Entry 8F2U (electron microscopy, 3.53 A resolution); this record covers chains D and F of the 12 polymer chains in the assembly.

== Chain D ==
Molecule: COMM domain-containing protein 4
Organism: Homo sapiens
UniProtKB: Q9H0A8 (COMD4_HUMAN); residue numbers follow UniProt; this construct covers 1-199
Chain sequence (199 residues; row label = number of the first residue in the row):
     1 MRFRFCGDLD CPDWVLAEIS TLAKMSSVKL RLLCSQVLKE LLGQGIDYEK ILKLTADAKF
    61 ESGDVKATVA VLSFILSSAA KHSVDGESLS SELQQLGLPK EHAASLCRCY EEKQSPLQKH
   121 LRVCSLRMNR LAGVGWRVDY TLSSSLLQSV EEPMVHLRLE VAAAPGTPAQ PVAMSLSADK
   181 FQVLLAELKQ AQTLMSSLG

== Chain F ==
Molecule: COMM domain-containing protein 6
Organism: Homo sapiens
UniProtKB: Q7Z4G1 (COMD6_HUMAN); residue numbers follow UniProt; this construct covers 1-85
Chain sequence (85 residues; numbered 1 to 85; the number before each row is that of its first residue):
     1 MEASSEPPLD AKSDVTNQLV DFQWKLGMAV SSDTCRSLKY PYVAVMLKVA DHSGQVKTKC
    61 FEMTIPQFQN FYRQFKEIAA VIETV
Disordered / not traced: 1-8
Curated features (UniProtKB/Swiss-Prot):
  - modified residue: M1 (N-acetylmethionine)
  - mutagenesis: W24 (W24A: Does not abolish homodimerization and interaction with COMMD1. Does not abolish repression of TNF-induced NFKB1 activation. Abolishes repression of TNF-induced NFKB1 activation ...), P41 (P41A: Does not abolish homodimerization and interaction with COMMD1. Does not abolish repression of TNF-induced NFKB1 activation. Abolishes repression of TNF-induced NFKB1 activation ...)

== Chain D / chain F interface ==
Residue-residue contacts (29; chain D residue first):
  V134(D) with D33(F)
  G135(D) with D33(F)
  W136(D) with S32(F), hydrogen bond (backbone-side chain); D33(F), hydrogen bond (backbone-backbone)
  R137(D) with A29(F); S31(F); Y40(F)
  V138(D) with A29(F); V30(F), hydrogen bond (backbone-backbone); S31(F), hydrogen bond (backbone-backbone)
  D139(D) with M28(F); A29(F); Y42(F), hydrogen bond
  Y140(D) with G27(F); M28(F), hydrogen bond (backbone-backbone); V30(F), hydrophobic
  T141(D) with K25(F), hydrogen bond; L26(F); G27(F)
  L142(D) with L26(F), hydrogen bond (backbone-backbone)
  S143(D) with W24(F); K25(F); L26(F), hydrogen bond (backbone-backbone)
  S144(D) with W24(F), hydrogen bond (side chain-backbone); K25(F)
  S145(D) with Q23(F); W24(F), hydrogen bond (backbone-backbone)
  L146(D) with Q23(F)
  M154(D) with K25(F)
Also at the interface, not in a pair above, chain F (15 interface residues in all): L38, E62

== Overview ==
The interface between chain D and chain F involves 14 residues on one side and 15 on the other, with 11
hydrogen bonds. Polar pairs include W136(D)-S32(F), D139(D)-Y42(F) and T141(D)-K25(F). UniProt lists 2
mutagenesis sites on chain F.
Chain D is COMM domain-containing protein 4 and chain F is COMM domain-containing protein 6, both from Homo
sapiens; the structure, Human CCC complex, was determined by electron microscopy (same publication as 8ESD,
8ESE and 8F2R).
